PDB entry 5S5V | X-ray diffraction, 2.70 A resolution | chains D and E of the 6 polymer chains in the assembly

Chain D:
Protein: Tubulin beta-2B chain
Organism: Bos taurus
UniProtKB: Q6B856 (TBB2B_BOVIN); the author numbering skips numbers that UniProt does not, so the offset changes along the chain: 1-42 = UniProt 1-42; 45-360 = UniProt 43-358; 369-455 = UniProt 359-445
Sequence (445 residues; numbered 1 to 455; 10 numbers in that range are skipped by the numbering (no residue carries them; nothing is unmodelled there); the number before each row is that of its first residue):
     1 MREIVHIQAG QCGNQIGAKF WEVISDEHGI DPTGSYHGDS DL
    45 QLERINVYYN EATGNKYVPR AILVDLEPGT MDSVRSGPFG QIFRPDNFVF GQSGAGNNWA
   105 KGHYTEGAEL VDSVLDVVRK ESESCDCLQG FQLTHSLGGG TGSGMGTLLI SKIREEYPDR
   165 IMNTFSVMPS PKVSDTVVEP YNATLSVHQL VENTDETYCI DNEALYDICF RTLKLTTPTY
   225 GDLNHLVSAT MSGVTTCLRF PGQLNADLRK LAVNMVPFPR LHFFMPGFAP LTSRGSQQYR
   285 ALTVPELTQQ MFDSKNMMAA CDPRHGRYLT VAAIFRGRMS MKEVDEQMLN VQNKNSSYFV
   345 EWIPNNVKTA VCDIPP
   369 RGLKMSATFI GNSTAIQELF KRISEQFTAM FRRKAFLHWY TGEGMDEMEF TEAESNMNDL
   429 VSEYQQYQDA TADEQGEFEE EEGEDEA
Unresolved in the structure: 281-284, 442-455
Ion coordination: Mg2+: Gln-11 (together with GDP)
Ligand contacts: GDP (guanosine-5'-diphosphate): Gly-10, Gln-11, Cys-12, Gln-15, Ile-16, Ala-99, Asn-101, Ser-140, Gly-142, Gly-143, Gly-144, Thr-145, Gly-146, Val-171, Pro-173, Val-177, Ser-178, Glu-183, Asn-206, Leu-209, Tyr-224, Leu-227, Asn-228

Chain E:
Protein: Stathmin-4
Organism: Rattus norvegicus
UniProtKB: P63043 (STMN4_RAT); residues 5-145 here correspond to UniProt positions 49-189 (UniProt number = residue number + 44)
Sequence (143 residues; row label = number of the first residue in the row):
     3 MADMEVIELN KCTSGQSFEV ILKPPSFDGV PEFNASLPRR RDPSLEEIQK KLEAAEERRK
    63 YQEAELLKHL AEKREHEREV IQKAIEENNN FIKMAKEKLA QKMESNKENR EAHLAAMLER
   123 LQEKDKHAEE VRKNKELKEE ASR
Unresolved in the structure: 3-5, 29-43, 144-145
Differences from the reference sequence: initiating methionine (3); expression tag (4)

Chain D / chain E interface:
Contacting residue pairs (24):
  Tyr-108(D) / His-129(E)  hydrogen bond
  Tyr-108(D) / Val-133(E)  hydrophobic
  Tyr-108(D) / Arg-134(E)  hydrogen bond (backbone-side chain)
  Thr-109(D) / Lys-137(E)
  Ala-112(D) / Arg-134(E)
  Ser-155(D) / Leu-123(E)
  Lys-156(D) / Asp-127(E)  salt bridge
  Arg-158(D) / Met-119(E)
  Arg-158(D) / Leu-123(E)
  Glu-159(D) / Leu-120(E)
  Glu-159(D) / Leu-123(E)
  Glu-159(D) / Asp-127(E)
  Pro-162(D) / Leu-116(E)  hydrophobic
  Asp-163(D) / Arg-112(E)
  Gln-193(D) / Lys-126(E)  hydrogen bond
  Asn-197(D) / Leu-123(E)
  Thr-409(D) / Lys-140(E)  hydrogen bond (backbone-side chain)
  Gly-410(D) / Lys-137(E)
  Glu-411(D) / Val-133(E)
  Glu-411(D) / Lys-137(E)  salt bridge
  Gly-412(D) / Val-133(E)
  Gly-412(D) / Asn-136(E)
  Met-413(D) / Val-133(E)
  Glu-417(D) / His-129(E)  salt bridge
Other interface residues (no listed pair), chain E (15 interface residues in all): Gln-124, Ala-130

In short:
Chain D and chain E form an interface of 17 and 15 residues respectively, with 4 hydrogen bonds and 3 salt
bridges. Polar contacts include Lys-156(D)/Asp-127(E), Glu-411(D)/Lys-137(E) and Glu-417(D)/His-129(E). Chain
D binds GDP.
Here chain D is Tubulin beta-2B chain (Bos taurus) and chain E is Stathmin-4 (Rattus norvegicus). Entry 5S5V
(Tubulin-Z32386228-complex) was determined by X-ray diffraction together with 5S4L, 5S4M, 5S4N, 5S4O, 5S4P,
5S4Q and 52 further entries from the same study.
